PDB entry 6TA5 | electron microscopy, 3.20 A resolution | chains B and C of the 12 polymer chains in the assembly

[Chain B (and C)]
Molecule: Outer membrane protein OprM
Organism: Pseudomonas aeruginosa
Notes: chain C of this document is another copy of the same molecule, construct and numbering; everything in this record applies to it too
UniProtKB: Q51487 (OPRM_PSEAE); residues 1-468 here correspond to UniProt positions 18-485 (UniProt number = residue number + 17)
Amino-acid sequence (474 residues; row label = number of the first residue in the row):
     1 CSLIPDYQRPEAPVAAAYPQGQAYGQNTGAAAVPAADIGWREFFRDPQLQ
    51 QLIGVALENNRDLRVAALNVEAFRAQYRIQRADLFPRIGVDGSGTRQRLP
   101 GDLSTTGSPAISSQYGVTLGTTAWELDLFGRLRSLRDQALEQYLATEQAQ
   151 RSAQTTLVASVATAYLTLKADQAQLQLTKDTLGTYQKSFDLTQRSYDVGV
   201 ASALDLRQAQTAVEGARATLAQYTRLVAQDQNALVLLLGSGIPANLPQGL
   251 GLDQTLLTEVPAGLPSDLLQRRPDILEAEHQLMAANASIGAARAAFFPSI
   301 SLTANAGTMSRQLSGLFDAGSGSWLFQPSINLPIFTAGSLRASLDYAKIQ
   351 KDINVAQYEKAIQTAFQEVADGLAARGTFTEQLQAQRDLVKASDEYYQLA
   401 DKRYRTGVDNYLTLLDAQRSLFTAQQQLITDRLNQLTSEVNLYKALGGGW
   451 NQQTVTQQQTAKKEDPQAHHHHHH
Not modelled in the structure: 456-474
Differences from the reference sequence: expression tag (469-474)
UniProt features mapped onto this chain:
  - lipidation: Cys1 (N-palmitoyl cysteine)

[Chain B / chain C interface]
Pairs across the interface - 101 pairs, chain B then chain C:
  Arg61(B) with Pro13(C); Ala356(C); Glu359(C), salt bridge; Lys360(C); Gln363(C)
  Asp62(B) with Lys360(C), salt bridge
  Val65(B) with Ala356(C), hydrophobic
  Leu68(B) with Ile349(C); Asp352(C); Ile353(C), hydrophobic
  Asn69(B) with Ile353(C)
  Glu71(B) with Ile349(C)
  Ala72(B) with Tyr346(C); Ile349(C), hydrophobic; Gln350(C)
  Ala75(B) with Ala342(C)
  Gln76(B) with Tyr346(C)
  Arg78(B) with Asp345(C), salt bridge
  Ile79(B) with Ala342(C), hydrophobic; Ser343(C)
  Ala82(B) with Ala337(C); Ser339(C)
  Phe85(B) with Ala337(C), hydrophobic
  Pro86(B) with Phe335(C)
  Arg87(B) with Phe335(C); Thr336(C); Ser339(C)
  Ile88(B) with Pro333(C); Ile334(C), hydrogen bond (backbone-backbone); Phe335(C), hydrogen bond (backbone-backbone)
  Gly89(B) with Leu332(C); Ile334(C)
  Val90(B) with Asn331(C); Leu332(C), hydrogen bond (backbone-backbone); Ile334(C), hydrophobic
  Asp91(B) with Ile330(C); Asn331(C), hydrogen bond
  Gly92(B) with Ser329(C); Ile330(C), hydrogen bond (backbone-backbone)
  Ser93(B) with Pro328(C)
  Gly94(B) with Phe326(C); Gln327(C); Pro328(C)
  Thr95(B) with Leu325(C); Phe326(C); Gln327(C), hydrogen bond
  Arg96(B) with Trp324(C); Leu325(C); Phe326(C), hydrogen bond (backbone-backbone)
  Gln97(B) with Trp324(C); Leu325(C)
  Arg98(B) with Gly322(C); Ser323(C); Trp324(C)
  Leu99(B) with Met309(C), hydrophobic
  Pro100(B) with Met309(C); Ser321(C)
  Asp102(B) with Arg311(C), salt bridge
  Leu103(B) with Gln114(C); Ser310(C); Arg311(C)
  Ile111(B) with Trp324(C), hydrophobic
  Ala203(B) with Leu399(C), hydrophobic
  Leu204(B) with Tyr396(C); Leu399(C), hydrophobic; Arg403(C)
  Arg207(B) with Ala392(C); Glu395(C), salt bridge
  Gln208(B) with Tyr396(C), hydrogen bond
  Thr211(B) with Leu389(C); Ala392(C); Ser393(C)
  Glu214(B) with Ala385(C); Asp388(C); Leu389(C)
  Arg217(B) with Ala385(C)
  Ala218(B) with Gln382(C), hydrogen bond (backbone-side chain); Ala385(C); Gln386(C)
  Ala221(B) with Thr378(C); Gln382(C)
  Gln222(B) with Gln382(C)
  Thr224(B) with Gln22(C); Ala23(C)
  Arg225(B) with Ala375(C); Thr378(C), hydrogen bond; Phe379(C); Gln382(C), hydrogen bond
  Ala228(B) with Ala23(C), hydrophobic; Tyr24(C); Ala374(C), hydrophobic
  Gln229(B) with Asp371(C), hydrogen bond (side chain-backbone); Ala375(C)
  Asn232(B) with Tyr24(C), hydrogen bond; Gln367(C); Ala370(C), hydrogen bond (side chain-backbone); Asp371(C), hydrogen bond
  Leu236(B) with Thr364(C); Gln367(C)
  Gly239(B) with Pro13(C); Gln363(C), hydrogen bond (backbone-side chain)
Interface residues without a listed pair, chain B (52 interface residues in all): Arg64, Leu175, Gln210, Ala233
Interface residues without a listed pair, chain C (62 interface residues in all): Pro19, Gly320, Gln357, Glu381, Ala400

[In short]
52 residues of chain B face 62 of chain C across their interface, with 16 hydrogen bonds and 5 salt bridges.
Polar pairs include Arg61(B)-Glu359(C), Asp62(B)-Lys360(C) and Arg78(B)-Asp345(C).
Chain B and chain C are both Outer membrane protein OprM (Pseudomonas aeruginosa); the structure, OprM-MexA
complex from the MexAB-OprM Pseudomonas aeruginosa whole assembly reconstituted in nanodiscs, was determined
by electron microscopy (same publication as 6T7S and 6TA6).
